PDB entry 5NIF | X-ray diffraction, 3.00 A resolution | chains P and Q of the 30 polymer chains in the assembly

[Chain P]
Name: Proteasome subunit alpha type-2
From: Saccharomyces cerevisiae (strain ATCC 204508 / S288c)
Notes: EC 3.4.25.1
UniProtKB: P23639 (PSA2_YEAST); residue numbers follow UniProt; this construct covers 1-250
Amino-acid sequence (250 residues; each row starts with the number of its first residue):
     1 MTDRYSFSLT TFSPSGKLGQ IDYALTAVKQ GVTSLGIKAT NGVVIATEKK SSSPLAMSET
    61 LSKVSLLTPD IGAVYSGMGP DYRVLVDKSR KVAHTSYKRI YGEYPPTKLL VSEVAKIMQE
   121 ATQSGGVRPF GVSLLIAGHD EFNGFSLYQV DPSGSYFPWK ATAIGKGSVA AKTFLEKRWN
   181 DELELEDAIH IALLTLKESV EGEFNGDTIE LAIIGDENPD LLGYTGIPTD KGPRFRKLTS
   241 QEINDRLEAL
Swiss-Prot annotation at these positions:
  - cross-link: K108 (Glycyl lysine isopeptide (Lys-Gly) (interchain with G-Cter in ubiquitin))

[Chain Q]
Name: Proteasome subunit alpha type-3
From: Saccharomyces cerevisiae (strain ATCC 204508 / S288c)
Notes: EC 3.4.25.1
UniProtKB: P23638 (PSA3_YEAST); numbering as in UniProt (aligned over 1-258)
Amino-acid sequence (258 residues; each row starts with the number of its first residue):
     1 MGSRRYDSRT TIFSPEGRLY QVEYALESIS HAGTAIGIMA SDGIVLAAER KVTSTLLEQD
    61 TSTEKLYKLN DKIAVAVAGL TADAEILINT ARIHAQNYLK TYNEDIPVEI LVRRLSDIKQ
   121 GYTQHGGLRP FGVSFIYAGY DDRYGYQLYT SNPSGNYTGW KAISVGANTS AAQTLLQMDY
   181 KDDMKVDDAI ELALKTLSKT TDSSALTYDR LEFATIRKGA NDGEVYQKIF KPQEIKDILV
   241 KTGITKKDED EEADEDMK
Disordered / not traced: 1, 220-221, 246-258
Small-molecule neighbours: Mg2+ (MG): T90, Y122, F131
Swiss-Prot annotation at these positions:
  - cross-link (Glycyl lysine isopeptide (Lys-Gly)): K100 (interchain with G-Cter in ubiquitin), K199 (interchain with G-Cter in ubiquitin), K231 (interchain with G-Cter in ubiquitin)

[Chain P / chain Q interface]
Pairs across the interface - 66 pairs, chain P then chain Q:
  R4(P) - S3(Q)  hydrogen bond (backbone-side chain)
  Y5(P) - S3(Q)
  Y5(P) - Y6(Q)
  S6(P) - G126(Q)
  S6(P) - L128(Q)
  F7(P) - S3(Q)
  F7(P) - Y6(Q)
  F7(P) - D7(Q)
  F7(P) - G127(Q)
  S8(P) - G127(Q)  hydrogen bond (backbone-backbone)
  S8(P) - L128(Q)
  S8(P) - R129(Q)  hydrogen bond (side chain-backbone)
  T10(P) - R129(Q)
  T11(P) - S8(Q)
  T11(P) - T10(Q)
  T11(P) - Q21(Q)
  F12(P) - Q21(Q)  hydrogen bond (backbone-side chain)
  F12(P) - Y24(Q)
  F12(P) - A25(Q)  hydrophobic
  F12(P) - S28(Q)
  F12(P) - R129(Q)
  F12(P) - P130(Q)
  F12(P) - G132(Q)
  S13(P) - Y24(Q)
  P14(P) - Y24(Q)  hydrophobic
  P14(P) - E27(Q)
  S15(P) - E27(Q)
  S15(P) - H31(Q)
  G16(P) - Y24(Q)
  G16(P) - S28(Q)  hydrogen bond (backbone-side chain)
  L18(P) - R129(Q)
  K38(P) - E58(Q)  salt bridge
  S112(P) - E85(Q)
  K116(P) - I86(Q)
  Q119(P) - A82(Q)
  Q119(P) - D83(Q)  hydrogen bond
  Q119(P) - I86(Q)
  Q119(P) - R129(Q)
  T122(P) - R129(Q)  hydrogen bond (backbone-side chain)
  Q123(P) - Y122(Q)
  Q123(P) - L128(Q)
  Q123(P) - R129(Q)  hydrogen bond (side chain-backbone)
  Q123(P) - F131(Q)
  G125(P) - L128(Q)
  S153(P) - A82(Q)
  G154(P) - A82(Q)
  S155(P) - T81(Q)
  S155(P) - A82(Q)
  Y156(P) - E85(Q)  hydrogen bond
  F157(P) - L57(Q)  hydrophobic
  P158(P) - L57(Q)
  P158(P) - E58(Q)  hydrogen bond (backbone-backbone)
  P158(P) - T61(Q)
  P158(P) - S62(Q)
  W159(P) - S54(Q)
  W159(P) - L56(Q)
  W159(P) - L57(Q)
  K160(P) - T55(Q)  hydrogen bond (side chain-backbone)
  K160(P) - L56(Q)  hydrogen bond (backbone-backbone)
  K160(P) - L57(Q)
  K160(P) - E58(Q)
  A161(P) - L56(Q)
  L175(P) - L56(Q)
  E176(P) - T55(Q)  hydrogen bond
  E176(P) - L56(Q)
  W179(P) - L56(Q)  hydrophobic
Other interface residues (no listed pair), chain P (35 interface residues in all): S124, Y148, K172
Other interface residues (no listed pair), chain Q (33 interface residues in all): V52, L80

[Summary]
Chain P and chain Q form an interface of 35 and 33 residues respectively, with 13 hydrogen bonds and 1 salt
bridge. Among the polar pairs are K38(P)-E58(Q), R4(P)-S3(Q) and S8(P)-R129(Q). Ligands of chain Q: Mg2+.
Chain P is Proteasome subunit alpha type-2 and chain Q is Proteasome subunit alpha type-3, both from
Saccharomyces cerevisiae (strain ATCC 204508 / S288c); the structure, Yeast 20S proteasome in complex with
Blm-pep activator, was determined by X-ray diffraction.
